PDB entry 8EQV | electron microscopy, 3.64 A resolution | chains E and B of the 5 polymer chains in the assembly

[Chain E]
Name: Polycomb protein EED
From: Homo sapiens
UniProt: O75530 (EED_HUMAN); numbering as in UniProt (aligned over 1-441)
Amino-acid sequence (441 residues; each row starts with the number of its first residue):
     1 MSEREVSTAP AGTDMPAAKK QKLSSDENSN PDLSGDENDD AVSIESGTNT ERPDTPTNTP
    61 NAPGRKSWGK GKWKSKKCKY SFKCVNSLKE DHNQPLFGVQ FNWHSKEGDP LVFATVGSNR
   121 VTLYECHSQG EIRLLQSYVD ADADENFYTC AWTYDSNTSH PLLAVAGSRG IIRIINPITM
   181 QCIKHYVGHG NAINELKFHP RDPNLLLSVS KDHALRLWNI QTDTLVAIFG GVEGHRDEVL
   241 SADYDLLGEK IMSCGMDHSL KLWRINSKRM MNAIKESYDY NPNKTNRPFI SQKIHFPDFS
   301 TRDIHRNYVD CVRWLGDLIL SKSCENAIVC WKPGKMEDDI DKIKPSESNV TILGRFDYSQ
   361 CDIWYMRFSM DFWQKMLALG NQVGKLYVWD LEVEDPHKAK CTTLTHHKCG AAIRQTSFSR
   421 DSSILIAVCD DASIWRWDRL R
Unresolved in the structure: 1-79
Disulfides: Cys-409/Cys-429
Swiss-Prot annotation at these positions:
  - modified residue: Ser-2 (N-acetylserine), Ser-34 (Phosphoserine), Thr-55 (Phosphothreonine), Lys-66 (N6,N6,N6-trimethyllysine), Lys-197 (N6,N6,N6-trimethyllysine), Lys-268 (N6,N6,N6-trimethyllysine), Lys-284 (N6,N6,N6-trimethyllysine)
  - natural variant: Asn-194 (N194S: In COGIS), Arg-236 (R236G: In COGIS; R236T: In COGIS), His-258 (H258Y: In COGIS), Arg-302 (R302G: In COGIS; R302S: In COGIS)
  - mutagenesis: Phe-97 (F97A: Abolishes binding to H3K27me3), Tyr-148 (Y148A: Abolishes binding to H3K27me3), Ile-193 (I193N: Impairs interaction with EZH2), Leu-196 (L196P: Impairs interaction with EZH2), Ser-300 to Thr-301 (Impairs interaction with the matrix protein MA of HIV-1), His-305 to Tyr-308 (Impairs interaction with the matrix protein MA of HIV-1), Trp-364 (W364A: Abolishes binding to H3K27me3; W364L: Abolishes binding to H3K27me3), Tyr-365 (Y365A: Abolishes binding to H3K27me3)

[Chain B]
Name: Polycomb protein SUZ12
From: Homo sapiens
UniProt: Q15022 (SUZ12_HUMAN); numbering as in UniProt (aligned over 1-739)
Amino-acid sequence (739 residues; row label = number of the first residue in the row):
     1 MAPQKHGGGG GGGSGPSAGS GGGGFGGSAA VAAATASGGK SGGGSCGGGG SYSASSSSSA
    61 AAAAGAAVLP VKKPKMEHVQ ADHELFLQAF EKPTQIYRFL RTRNLIAPIF LHRTLTYMSH
   121 RNSRTNIKRK TFKVDDMLSK VEKMKGEQES HSLSAHLQLT FTGFFHKNDK PSPNSENEQN
   181 SVTLEVLLVK VCHKKRKDVS CPIRQVPTGK KQVPLNPDLN QTKPGNFPSL AVSSNEFEPS
   241 NSHMVKSYSL LFRVTRPGRR EFNGMINGET NENIDVNEEL PARRKRNRED GEKTFVAQMT
   301 VFDKNRRLQL LDGEYEVAMQ EMEECPISKK RATWETILDG KRLPPFETFS QGPTLQFTLR
   361 WTGETNDKST APIAKPLATR NSESLHQENK PGSVKPTQTI AVKESLTTDL QTRKEKDTPN
   421 ENRQKLRIFY QFLYNNNTRQ QTEARDDLHC PWCTLNCRKL YSLLKHLKLC HSRFIFNYVY
   481 HPKGARIDVS INECYDGSYA GNPQDIHRQP GFAFSRNGPV KRTPITHILV CRPKRTKASM
   541 SEFLESEDGE VEQQRTYSSG HNRLYFHSDT CLPLRPQEME VDSEDEKDPE WLREKTITQI
   601 EEFSDVNEGE KEVMKLWNLH VMKHGFIADN QMNHACMLFV ENYGQKIIKK NLCRNFMLHL
   661 VSMHDFNLIS IMSIDKAVTK LREMQQKLEK GESASPANEE ITEEQNGTAN GFSEINSKEK
   721 ALETDSVSGV SKQSKKQKL
Unresolved in the structure: 1-82, 148-153, 168-181, 218-227, 257-294, 323-350, 364-422, 546-555, 686-739

[How chain E and chain B interact]
Pairs across the interface (18; chain E residue first):
  Cys-182(E) with Pro-510(B)
  Ile-183(E) with Pro-510(B)
  Lys-184(E) with Pro-510(B)
  His-185(E) with Arg-508(B); Pro-510(B)
  Gly-188(E) with Thr-570(B)
  Arg-216(E) with Thr-570(B), hydrogen bond (side chain-backbone)
  Asp-223(E) with Gln-509(B)
  Val-232(E) with Trp-591(B), hydrophobic
  Arg-269(E) with Glu-590(B), salt bridge
  Pro-282(E) with Arg-575(B)
  Thr-285(E) with Arg-575(B)
  Asn-286(E) with Arg-575(B)
  Pro-288(E) with His-567(B); Glu-578(B)
  Lys-293(E) with Asp-569(B), salt bridge; Glu-590(B)
  His-295(E) with Trp-591(B)
Other interface residues (no listed pair), chain E (18 interface residues in all): Val-187, Ile-228, Phe-296
Other interface residues (no listed pair), chain B (15 interface residues in all): His-507, Cys-571, Leu-572, Glu-594, Lys-595

[Overview]
18 residues of chain E and 15 residues of chain B are in contact; the contacts include 1 hydrogen bond and 2
salt bridges. Polar contacts include Arg-269(E)/Glu-590(B), Lys-293(E)/Asp-569(B) and Arg-216(E)/Thr-570(B).
From UniProt: 12 mutagenesis sites on chain E.
Here chain E is Polycomb protein EED and chain B is Polycomb protein SUZ12, both from Homo sapiens. Entry 8EQV
(Cryo-EM structure of PRC2 in complex with the long isoform of AEBP2) was determined by electron microscopy.
